8XA0 - chains 2 and u of the 13 polymer chains in the assembly; structure by electron microscopy, 4.00 A resolution.

Chain 2:
Molecule: Large tegument protein deneddylase
Source organism: Human alphaherpesvirus 3
Notes: EC 3.4.19.12, 3.4.22.-
UniProt: P10220 (LTP_HHV11); residues 3092-3138 here correspond to UniProt positions 3117-3163 (UniProt number = residue number + 25)
Amino-acid sequence (47 residues; row label = number of the first residue in the row):
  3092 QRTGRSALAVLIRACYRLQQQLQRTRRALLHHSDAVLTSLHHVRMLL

Chain u:
Molecule: Capsid vertex component 2
Source organism: Human alphaherpesvirus 3
UniProt: P10209 (CVC2_HHV11); residue numbers follow UniProt; this construct covers 1-94
Amino-acid sequence (94 residues; each row starts with the number of its first residue):
     1 MDPYCPFDALDVWEHRRFIVADSRNFITPEFPRDFWMSPVFNLPRETAAE
    51 QVVVLQAQRTAAAAALENAAMQAAELPVDIERRLRPIERNVHEI
Disordered / not traced: 1-12, 93-94

How chain 2 and chain u interact:
Pairs across the interface (14):
  Leu3109(2) with Ile87(u), hydrophobic; Asn90(u)
  Gln3112(2) with Ile87(u)
  Ala3119(2) with Arg83(u)
  Leu3120(2) with Arg83(u)
  His3123(2) with Asp79(u), salt bridge
  Val3127(2) with Ala73(u), hydrophobic
  Val3134(2) with Ala65(u); Leu66(u), hydrophobic
  Leu3137(2) with Gln58(u); Ala61(u); Ala62(u); Ala65(u), hydrophobic
  Leu3138(2) with Ala62(u), hydrophobic
Other interface residues (no listed pair), chain 2 (11 interface residues in all): Thr3116, Ser3130
Other interface residues (no listed pair), chain u (14 interface residues in all): Arg59, Ala69, Glu75, Leu76

Summary:
The interface between chain 2 and chain u involves 11 residues on one side and 14 on the other, with 1 salt
bridge. The salt-bridged pair is His3123(2)-Asp79(u).
Here chain 2 is Large tegument protein deneddylase and chain u is Capsid vertex component 2, both from Human
alphaherpesvirus 3. Entry 8XA0 (penton capsomer of the VZV C-capsid) was determined by electron microscopy
together with 8X9W, 8X9X, 8X9Y, 8X9Z, 8XA1, 8XA2 and 8XA3 from the same study.
